PDB entry 5SBE | X-ray diffraction, 2.75 A resolution | chains A and E of the 6 polymer chains in the assembly

== Chain A ==
Protein: Tubulin alpha-1B chain
Source organism: Bos taurus
UniProtKB: P81947 (TBA1B_BOVIN); numbering as in UniProt (aligned over 1-451)
Amino-acid sequence (451 residues; each row starts with the number of its first residue):
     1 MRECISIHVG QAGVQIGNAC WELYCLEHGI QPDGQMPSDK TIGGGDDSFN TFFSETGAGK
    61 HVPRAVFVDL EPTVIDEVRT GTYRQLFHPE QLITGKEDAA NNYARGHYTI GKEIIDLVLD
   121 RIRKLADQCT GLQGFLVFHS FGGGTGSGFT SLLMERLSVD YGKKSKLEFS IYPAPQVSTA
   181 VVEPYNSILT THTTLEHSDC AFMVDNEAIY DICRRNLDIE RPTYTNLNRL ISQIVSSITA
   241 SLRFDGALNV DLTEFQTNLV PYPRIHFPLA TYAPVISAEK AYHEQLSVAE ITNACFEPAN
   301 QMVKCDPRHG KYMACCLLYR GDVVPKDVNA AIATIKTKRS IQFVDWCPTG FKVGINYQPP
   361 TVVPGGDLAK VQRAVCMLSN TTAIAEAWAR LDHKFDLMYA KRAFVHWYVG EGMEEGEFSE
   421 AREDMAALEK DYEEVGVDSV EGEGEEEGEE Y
Unresolved in the structure: 439-451
Bound ions: Ca2+: Asp39, Thr41, Gly44, Glu55
Residues lining bound ligands: GTP (guanosine-5'-triphosphate): Gly10, Gln11, Ala12, Gln15, Ile16, Asp69, Asp98, Ala99, Ala100, Asn101, Ser140, Gly142, Gly143, Gly144, Thr145, Gly146, Ile171, Pro173, Val177, Ser178, Thr179, Glu183, Asn206, Tyr224, Leu227, Asn228, Ile231

== Chain E ==
Protein: Stathmin-4
Source organism: Rattus norvegicus
UniProtKB: P63043 (STMN4_RAT); residues 5-145 here correspond to UniProt positions 49-189 (UniProt number = residue number + 44)
Amino-acid sequence (143 residues; each row starts with the number of its first residue):
     3 MADMEVIELN KCTSGQSFEV ILKPPSFDGV PEFNASLPRR RDPSLEEIQK KLEAAEERRK
    63 YQEAELLKHL AEKREHEREV IQKAIEENNN FIKMAKEKLA QKMESNKENR EAHLAAMLER
   123 LQEKDKHAEE VRKNKELKEE ASR
Unresolved in the structure: 3-5, 29-43, 144-145
Differences from the reference sequence: initiating methionine (3); expression tag (4)
Curated features (UniProtKB/Swiss-Prot):
  - modified residue: Ser46 (Phosphoserine)

== How chain A and chain E interact ==
Contacting residue pairs (59):
  His107(A) with Leu54(E)
  Tyr108(A) with Leu54(E), hydrophobic; Ala57(E), hydrophobic; Arg61(E)
  Thr109(A) with Arg61(E), hydrogen bond
  Lys112(A) with Glu58(E), salt bridge
  Leu152(A) with Leu54(E), hydrophobic
  Glu155(A) with Ile50(E)
  Arg156(A) with Leu47(E); Gln51(E)
  Val159(A) with Pro45(E)
  Glu196(A) with Asp44(E)
  Asp245(A) with Cys14(E); Ser16(E), hydrogen bond (backbone-side chain)
  Ala247(A) with Asn12(E); Ser19(E)
  Leu248(A) with Ser19(E)
  Pro325(A) with Gln18(E); Phe20(E), hydrophobic
  Asn329(A) with Met6(E); Val8(E); Phe20(E); Val22(E)
  Ile332(A) with Val22(E), hydrophobic
  Lys336(A) with Leu24(E)
  Asp345(A) with Pro27(E); Ser28(E), hydrogen bond (backbone-backbone)
  Trp346(A) with Pro27(E)
  Cys347(A) with Pro27(E)
  Pro348(A) with Lys25(E); Pro27(E)
  Thr349(A) with Ile23(E); Leu24(E), hydrogen bond (backbone-backbone); Lys25(E), hydrogen bond (backbone-backbone)
  Gly350(A) with Val22(E); Ile23(E)
  Phe351(A) with Glu21(E); Val22(E), hydrogen bond (backbone-backbone); Leu24(E), hydrophobic
  Lys352(A) with Phe20(E); Glu21(E), salt bridge
  Val353(A) with Ser19(E); Phe20(E), hydrogen bond (backbone-backbone)
  Gly354(A) with Gln18(E)
  Ile355(A) with Gly17(E); Gln18(E), hydrogen bond (backbone-backbone)
  Asn356(A) with Ser16(E)
  Tyr357(A) with Thr15(E); Ser16(E), hydrogen bond (backbone-backbone); Gly17(E); Gln18(E), hydrogen bond
  Val409(A) with Gln64(E)
  Gly410(A) with Arg61(E); Gln64(E)
  Glu411(A) with Arg61(E), hydrogen bond (backbone-side chain)
  Gly412(A) with Ala57(E); Arg60(E), hydrogen bond (backbone-side chain); Arg61(E)
  Glu414(A) with Arg60(E), salt bridge
Other interface residues (no listed pair), chain A (40 interface residues in all): Ser158, His197, Gly246, Val328, Ala333, Gln358
Other interface residues (no listed pair), chain E (30 interface residues in all): Lys53, Glu55

== Summary ==
The interface between chain A and chain E involves 40 residues on one side and 30 on the other, with 12
hydrogen bonds and 3 salt bridges. Polar contacts include Lys112(A)-Glu58(E), Lys352(A)-Glu21(E) and
Glu414(A)-Arg60(E). Bound to chain A: GTP.
Here chain A is Tubulin alpha-1B chain (Bos taurus) and chain E is Stathmin-4 (Rattus norvegicus). Entry 5SBE
(Tubulin-maytansinoid-5c-complex) was determined by X-ray diffraction (same publication as 5SB8, 5SB9, 5SBA,
5SBB, 5SBC and 5SBD).
